PDB entry 8TXO | electron microscopy, 3.10 A resolution | chains I and R of the 7 polymer chains in the assembly

Chain I:
Protein: DNA-directed RNA polymerase subunit beta
From: Escherichia coli
Notes: EC 2.7.7.6
UniProt: P0A8V2 (RPOB_ECOLI); numbering as in UniProt (aligned over 1-1342)
Sequence (1342 residues; each row starts with the number of its first residue):
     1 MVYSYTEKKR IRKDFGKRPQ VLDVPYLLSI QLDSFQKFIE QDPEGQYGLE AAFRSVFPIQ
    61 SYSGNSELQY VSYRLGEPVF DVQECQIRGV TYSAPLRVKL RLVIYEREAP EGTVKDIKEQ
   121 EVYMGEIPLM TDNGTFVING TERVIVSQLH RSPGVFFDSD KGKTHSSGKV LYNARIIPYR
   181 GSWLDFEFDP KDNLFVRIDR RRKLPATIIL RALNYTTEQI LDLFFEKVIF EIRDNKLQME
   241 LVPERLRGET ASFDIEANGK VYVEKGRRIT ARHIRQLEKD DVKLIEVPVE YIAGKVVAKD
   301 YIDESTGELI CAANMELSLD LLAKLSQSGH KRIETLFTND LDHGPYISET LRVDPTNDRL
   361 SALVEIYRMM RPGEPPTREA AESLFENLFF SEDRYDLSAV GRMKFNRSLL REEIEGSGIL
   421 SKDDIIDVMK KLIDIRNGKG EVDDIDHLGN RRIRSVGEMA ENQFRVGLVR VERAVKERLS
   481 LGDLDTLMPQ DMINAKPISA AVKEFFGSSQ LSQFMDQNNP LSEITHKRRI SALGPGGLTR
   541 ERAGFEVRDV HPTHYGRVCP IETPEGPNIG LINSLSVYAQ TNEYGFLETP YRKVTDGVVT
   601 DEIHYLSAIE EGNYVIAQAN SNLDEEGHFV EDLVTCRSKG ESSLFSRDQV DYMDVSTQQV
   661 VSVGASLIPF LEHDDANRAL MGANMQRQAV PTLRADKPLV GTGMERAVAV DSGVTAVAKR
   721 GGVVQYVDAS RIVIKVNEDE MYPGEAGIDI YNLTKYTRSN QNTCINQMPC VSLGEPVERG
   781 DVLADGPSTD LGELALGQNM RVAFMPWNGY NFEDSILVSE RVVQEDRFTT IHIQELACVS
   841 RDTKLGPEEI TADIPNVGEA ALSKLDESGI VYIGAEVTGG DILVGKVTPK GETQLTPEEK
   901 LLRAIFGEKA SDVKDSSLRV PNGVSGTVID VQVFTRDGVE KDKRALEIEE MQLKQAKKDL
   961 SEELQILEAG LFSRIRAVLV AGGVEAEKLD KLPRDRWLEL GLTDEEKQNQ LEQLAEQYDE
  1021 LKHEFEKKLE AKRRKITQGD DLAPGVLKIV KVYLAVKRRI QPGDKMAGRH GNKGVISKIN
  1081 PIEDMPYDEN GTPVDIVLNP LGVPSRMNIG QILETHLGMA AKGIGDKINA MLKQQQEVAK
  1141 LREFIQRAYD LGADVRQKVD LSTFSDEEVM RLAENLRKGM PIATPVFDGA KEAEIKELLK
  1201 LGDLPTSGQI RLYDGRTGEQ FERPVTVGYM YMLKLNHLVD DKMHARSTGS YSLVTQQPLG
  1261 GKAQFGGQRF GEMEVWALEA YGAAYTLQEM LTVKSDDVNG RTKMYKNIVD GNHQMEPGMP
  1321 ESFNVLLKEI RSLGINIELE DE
Disordered / not traced: 160-395, 412-422, 435-443, 890-912, 978-1016
Curated features (UniProtKB/Swiss-Prot):
  - modified residue (N6-acetyllysine): Lys1022, Lys1200
Residues lining bound ligands: S9F ([[(2R,3S,4R,5R)-5-(4-azanyl-2-oxidanylidene-1$l4,3,5,7-tetrazabicyclo[4.3.0]nona-1(6),3,8-trien-7-yl)-3,4-bis(oxidanyl)oxolan-2-yl]methoxy-oxidanyl-phosphoryl] phosphono hydrogen phosphate): Arg678, Asp814, Lys1073, Arg1106

Chain R:
Molecule: 9-nt RNA strand
Sequence (9 nucleotides; numbered 1 to 9; the number before each row is that of its first residue):
     1 AUCGAGAGG

Chain I / chain R interface:
Pairs across the interface - 15 pairs, chain I then chain R:
  Gln510(I) - G4(R)  hydrogen bond to the phosphate
  Gln510(I) - A5(R)  sugar contact
  Gln513(I) - A5(R)  sugar contact
  Gln513(I) - G6(R)  phosphate contact
  Arg540(I) - A5(R)  salt bridge to the phosphate
  Arg540(I) - G6(R)  salt bridge to the phosphate
  Pro564(I) - A7(R)  phosphate contact
  Ile572(I) - G6(R)  phosphate contact
  Arg687(I) - A7(R)  salt bridge to the phosphate
  Gln688(I) - A7(R)  phosphate contact
  Lys1065(I) - G8(R)  hydrogen bond to the phosphate
  Lys1065(I) - G9(R)  salt bridge to the phosphate
  Lys1073(I) - G9(R)  salt bridge to the phosphate
  His1237(I) - A7(R)  sugar contact
  His1237(I) - G8(R)  sugar contact
Interface residues without a listed pair, chain I (14 interface residues in all): Leu533, Glu565, Asn568, Asn684

Summary:
14 residues of chain I and 6 residues of chain R are in contact, with 2 hydrogen bonds and 5 salt bridges.
Among the polar pairs are Gln510(I)-G4(R), Lys1065(I)-G8(R) and Arg540(I)-A5(R). Ligands of chain I: compound
S9F.
Here chain I is DNA-directed RNA polymerase subunit beta (Escherichia coli) and chain R is a 9-nt RNA strand.
Entry 8TXO (E. coli DNA-directed RNA polymerase transcription elongation complex bound to the unnatural dZ-PTP
base pair in ...) was determined by electron microscopy.
